PDB entry 9IOY | X-ray diffraction, 3.30 A resolution | chain A

== Chain A ==
Molecule: Rieske (2Fe-2S) domain protein
From: Comamonas testosteroni KF-1
UniProtKB: B7WRK8 (B7WRK8_COMTK); residues 1-424 here = UniProt positions 1-424
Chain sequence (447 residues; row label = number of the first residue in the row; numbers below 1 keep their minus sign (Met-22 is residue -22)):
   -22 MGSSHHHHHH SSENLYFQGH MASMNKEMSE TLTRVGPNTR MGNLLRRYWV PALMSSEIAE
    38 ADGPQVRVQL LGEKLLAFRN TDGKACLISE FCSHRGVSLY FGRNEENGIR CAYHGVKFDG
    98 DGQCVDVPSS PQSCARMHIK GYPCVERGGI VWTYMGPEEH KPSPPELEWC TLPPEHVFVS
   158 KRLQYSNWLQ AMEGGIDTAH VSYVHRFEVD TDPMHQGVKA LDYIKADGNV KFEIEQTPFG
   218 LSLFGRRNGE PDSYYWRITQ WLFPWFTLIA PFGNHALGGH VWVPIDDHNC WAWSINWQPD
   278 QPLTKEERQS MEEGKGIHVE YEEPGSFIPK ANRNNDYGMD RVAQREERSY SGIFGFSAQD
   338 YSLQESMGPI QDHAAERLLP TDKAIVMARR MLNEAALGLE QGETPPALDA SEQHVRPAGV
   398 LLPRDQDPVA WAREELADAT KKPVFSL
Disordered / not traced: -22 to -11
Construct notes: initiating methionine (-22); expression tag (-21 to 0)
Metal / ion sites: 2Fe-2S cluster Fe: Cys69, His71, Cys88, His91; Fe2+: His177, His182, Asp337
Small-molecule neighbours:
  - benzene-1,3-dicarboxylic acid (8G0): Gly171, Gly172, Asp174, Thr175, His177, Val178, Arg234, Thr236, Thr244, Ile246, Phe249, His257, Trp259, Ile294, Phe333, Asp337
  - 2Fe-2S cluster (FES): Cys69, His71, Arg72, Gly73, Val74, Cys88, Tyr90, His91, Gly92, Val93
From the paper describing this entry:
  - conformationally variable residues (side-chain flip): His257
  - binding site for benzene-1,3-dicarboxylic acid: Gly172, Thr175, Arg234, Ile246, His257, Ile294, Phe333
  - specificity-determining residues: Val178, Leu198, Arg234, Phe249, His257, Ile294, Phe333
  - mutagenesis - R234A, H257F: abolished catalytic activity on benzene-1,3-dicarboxylic acid
  - mutagenesis - V178A, V178A/F249H: unchanged catalytic activity on benzene-1,3-dicarboxylic acid
  - mutagenesis - V178A: unchanged catalytic activity on phthalate
  - mutagenesis - V178A/F249H: increased catalytic activity on phthalate
  - catalytic residues: Ile246 (proposed by the authors, not directly observed)
  - catalytic residues: Arg234, His257

== In short ==
Bound to chain A: 2Fe-2S cluster and benzene-1,3-dicarboxylic acid. Cys69, His71, Cys88 and His91 coordinate a
2Fe-2S cluster Fe ion. The Fe2+ site is built by His177, His182 and Asp337. The paper reports catalytic
residues Ile246, Arg234 and His257; R234A and H257F abolish catalytic activity on benzene-1,3-dicarboxylic
acid; 4 substitutions were tested in all.
Chain A is Rieske (2Fe-2S) domain protein (Comamonas testosteroni KF-1); the structure, Isophthalate
dioxygenase in complex with isophthalate, was determined by X-ray diffraction, deposited together with 9INA.
